5HKF - chains A and B; structure by X-ray diffraction, 2.25 A resolution.

== Chain A (and B) ==
Protein: Orotate phosphoribosyltransferase
Source organism: Mycobacterium tuberculosis (strain ATCC 25618 / H37Rv)
Notes: EC 2.4.2.10; chain B of this document is another copy of the same molecule, construct and numbering; everything in this record applies to it too
UniProtKB: P9WHK9 (PYRE_MYCTU); residues 1-179 here = UniProt positions 1-179
Chain sequence (189 residues; numbered -9 to 179; the number before each row is that of its first residue; numbers below 1 keep their minus sign (His-9 is residue -9)):
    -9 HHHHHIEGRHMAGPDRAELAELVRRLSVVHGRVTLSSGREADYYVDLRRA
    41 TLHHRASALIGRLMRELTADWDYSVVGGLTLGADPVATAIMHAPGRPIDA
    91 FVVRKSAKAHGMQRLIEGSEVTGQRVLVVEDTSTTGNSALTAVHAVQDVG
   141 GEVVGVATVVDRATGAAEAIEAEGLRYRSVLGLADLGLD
Disordered / not traced: -9 to 3, 20-21, 31-32, 96-104, 179 (chain B: 19-33, 98-103, 178-179)
Sequence notes: expression tag (-9 to 0)
Ligand contacts: 1-O-pyrophosphono-5-O-phosphono-ribose (PRP; 1-O-pyrophosphono-5-O-phosphono-alpha-D-ribofuranose): Arg38, Thr70, Leu71, Gly72, Lys95, Glu120, Asp121, Thr122, Ser123, Thr124, Thr125, Gly126, Asn127, Ser128
Reported in the primary citation:
  - binding site for 1-O-pyrophosphono-5-O-phosphono-ribose: Arg38, Arg94, Lys95, Glu120 to Ser128
  - conformationally variable residues (domain motion): Ser26

== How chain A and chain B interact ==
Residue-residue contacts (48; chain A residue first):
  Asp36(A) with Arg104(B), salt bridge
  Arg38(A) with Arg94(B); Glu107(B), salt bridge; Gly108(B)
  Arg39(A) with Arg104(B); Gly108(B)
  Thr41(A) with Met81(B)
  Leu42(A) with Thr78(B); Met81(B); Asp89(B); Ala90(B), hydrogen bond (backbone-backbone); Gly108(B); Ser109(B), hydrogen bond (backbone-side chain)
  His43(A) with Met81(B); Asp89(B)
  His44(A) with Met81(B); Pro87(B); Ile88(B); Asp89(B), salt bridge
  Ser47(A) with Met81(B); His82(B)
  Leu71(A) with Thr70(B); Asp74(B); Val92(B), hydrophobic; Arg94(B)
  Thr78(A) with Leu42(B); Thr78(B), hydrogen bond
  Ala79(A) with His82(B)
  Met81(A) with Leu42(B); His43(B); His44(B); Ser47(B)
  His82(A) with Ser47(B), hydrogen bond; Ala79(B); His82(B)
  Pro87(A) with His44(B)
  Ile88(A) with His44(B)
  Asp89(A) with Leu42(B); His43(B); His44(B), salt bridge
  Ala90(A) with Leu42(B), hydrogen bond (backbone-backbone)
  Val92(A) with Leu71(B), hydrophobic
  Arg94(A) with Arg38(B)
  Glu107(A) with Arg38(B), salt bridge
  Gly108(A) with Arg38(B); Arg39(B); Leu42(B)
  Ser109(A) with Leu42(B), hydrogen bond (side chain-backbone)
Also at the interface, not in a pair above, chain A (26 interface residues in all): Ala48, Thr70, Asp74, Pro75
Also at the interface, not in a pair above, chain B (27 interface residues in all): Thr41, Ala48, Pro75, Phe91

== Summary ==
26 residues of chain A face 27 of chain B across their interface; the contacts include 6 hydrogen bonds and 5
salt bridges. Polar contacts include Asp36(A)-Arg104(B), Arg38(A)-Glu107(B) and His44(A)-Asp89(B). Ligands of
chain A: 1-O-pyrophosphono-5-O-phosphono-ribose. The paper reports a binding site for
1-O-pyrophosphono-5-O-phosphono-ribose at Arg38(A), Arg94(A) and Lys95(A) among others; conformational
variability at Ser26(A).
Chain A and chain B are both Orotate phosphoribosyltransferase (Mycobacterium tuberculosis (strain ATCC 25618
/ H37Rv)); the structure, Crystal structure of Mycobacterium tuberculosis H37Rv orotate
phosphoribosyltransferase in complex with 5-phospho-alpha-D-ribosyl 1-diphosphate (PRPP), was determined by
X-ray diffraction (same publication as 5HKI and 5HKL).
